Entry 8A9Y (electron microscopy, 3.50 A resolution); this record covers chains M and A of the 6 polymer chains in the assembly.

== Chain M ==
Protein: Glycoside hydrolase family 32
Organism: Bacteroides thetaiotaomicron VPI-5482
UniProtKB: Q8A6W6 (Q8A6W6_BACTN); residues -19 to 503 here correspond to UniProt positions 1-523 (UniProt number = residue number + 20)
Chain sequence (523 residues; row label = number of the first residue in the row; numbers below 1 keep their minus sign (Met-19 is residue -19)):
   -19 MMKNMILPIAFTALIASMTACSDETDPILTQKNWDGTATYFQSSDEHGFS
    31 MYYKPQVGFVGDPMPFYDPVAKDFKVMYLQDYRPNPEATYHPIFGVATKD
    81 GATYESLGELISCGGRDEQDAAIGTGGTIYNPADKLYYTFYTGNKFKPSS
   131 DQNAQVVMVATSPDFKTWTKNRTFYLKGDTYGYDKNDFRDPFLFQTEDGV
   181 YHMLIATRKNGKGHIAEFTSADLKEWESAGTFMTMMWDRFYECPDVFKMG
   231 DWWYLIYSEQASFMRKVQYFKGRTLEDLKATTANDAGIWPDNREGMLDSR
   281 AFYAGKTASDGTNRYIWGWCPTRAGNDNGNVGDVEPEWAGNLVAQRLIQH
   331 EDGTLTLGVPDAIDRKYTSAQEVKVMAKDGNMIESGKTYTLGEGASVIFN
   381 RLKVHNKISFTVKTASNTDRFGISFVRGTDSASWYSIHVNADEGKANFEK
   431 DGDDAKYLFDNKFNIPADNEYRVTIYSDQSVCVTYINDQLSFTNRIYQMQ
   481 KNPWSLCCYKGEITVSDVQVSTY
Unresolved in the structure: -19 to 6
Reported in the primary citation:
  - catalytic residues: Asp42 (citing earlier work)

== Chain A ==
Protein: SusC homolog
Organism: Bacteroides thetaiotaomicron (strain ATCC 29148 / DSM 2079 / JCM 5827 / CCUG 10774 / NCTC 10582 / VPI-5482 / E50)
UniProtKB: Q8A6W3 (Q8A6W3_BACTN); residues -24 to 1016 here correspond to UniProt positions 1-1041 (UniProt number = residue number + 25)
Chain sequence (1041 residues; numbered -24 to 1016; the number before each row is that of its first residue; numbers below 1 keep their minus sign (Met-24 is residue -24)):
   -24 MPGIMKNKKLLCSVCFLFAFMSALWGQNITVKGNVTSKTDGQPIIGASVV
    26 ETTATTNGTITDFDGNFTLSVPVNSTLKITYIGYKPVTVKAAAIVNVLLE
    76 EDTQMVDEVVVTGYTTQRKADLTGAVSVVKVDEIQKQGENNPVKALQGRV
   126 PGMNITADGNPSGSATVRIRGIGTLNNNDPLYIIDGVPTKAGMHELNGND
   176 IESIQVLKDAASASIYGSRAANGVIIITTKQGKKGQIKINFDASVSASMY
   226 QSKMNVLNTEQYGRAMWQAYVNDGENPNGNALGYAYNWGYNADGNPVLYG
   276 MTLSKYLDSKNTMPVADTDWFDEITRTGVIQQYNLSVSNGSEKGSSFFSL
   326 GYYKNLGVIKDTDFDRFSARMNSDYKLIDDILTIGQHFTLNRTSEVQAPG
   376 GIIETALDIPSAIPVYASDGSWGGPVGGWPDRRNPRAVLEYNKDNRYTYW
   426 RMFGDAYVNLTPFKGFNLRSTFGLDYANKQARYFTYPYQEGTQTNNGKSA
   476 VEAKQEHWTKWMWNAIATYQLEVGKHRGDVMIGMELNREDDSHFSGYKED
   526 FSILTPDYMWPDAGSGTAQAYGAGEGYSLVSFFGKMNYSYADRYLLSLTL
   576 RRDGSSRFGKNHRYATFPSVSLGWRITQENFMKELTWLDDLKLRASWGQT
   626 GNQEISNLARYTIYAPNYGTTDSFGGQSYGTAYDITGSNGGGVLPSGFKR
   676 NQIGNDNIKWETTTQTNVGIDFSLFKQSLYGSLEYYYKKATDILTEMAGV
   726 GVLGEGGSRWINSGAMKNQGFEFNLGYRNKTAFGLTYDLNGNISTYRNEI
   776 LELPETVAANGKFGGNGVKSVVGHTYGAQVGYIADGIFKSQDEVDNHATQ
   826 EGAAVGRIRYRDIDHNGVIDERDQNWIYDPTPSFSYGLNIYLEYKNFDLT
   876 MFWQGVQGVDIISDVKKKSDFWSASNVGFLNKGTRLLNAWSPTNPNSDIP
   926 ALTRSDTNNEQRVSTYFVENGSFLKLRNIQLGYTVPAVISKKMRMDRLRF
   976 YCSAQNLLTIKSKNFTGEDPENPNFSYPIPVNITFGLNIGF
Unresolved in the structure: -24 to 83, 643-672
Bound ions: Mg2+: Asp837, Asp839, Asn841, Val843, Asp848
Reported in the primary citation:
  - contacts within the chain: Tyr89-Tyr191 (pi stacking), Tyr89-Phe558 (pi stacking)

== Chain M / chain A interface ==
Pairs across the interface (29):
  Leu9(M) - Glu818(A)
  Leu9(M) - Arg834(A)
  Thr10(M) - Asn821(A)
  Gln11(M) - Asn821(A)  hydrogen bond
  Lys12(M) - Asp820(A)
  Lys12(M) - Asn821(A)
  Trp14(M) - Asp820(A)
  Trp14(M) - Asn821(A)  hydrogen bond
  Phe21(M) - Asp820(A)
  Ser24(M) - Gln816(A)
  Glu26(M) - Gln816(A)
  Glu26(M) - Val830(A)
  His27(M) - Asp248(A)
  Pro35(M) - Tyr265(A)
  Gln36(M) - Val246(A)
  Gln36(M) - Gly249(A)
  Gln36(M) - Tyr265(A)
  Gln36(M) - Gly269(A)
  Gln36(M) - Pro271(A)
  Val37(M) - Val246(A)
  Val37(M) - Gly249(A)
  Val37(M) - Glu250(A)
  Val37(M) - Trp263(A)  hydrophobic
  Val37(M) - Tyr265(A)  hydrogen bond (backbone-side chain)
  Gly38(M) - Gly249(A)
  Tyr62(M) - Asn251(A)
  Ser86(M) - Tyr265(A)
  Lys481(M) - Asp817(A)  salt bridge
  Lys481(M) - Asp820(A)  salt bridge
Interface residues without a listed pair, chain M (18 interface residues in all): Pro7, Gln60
Interface residues without a listed pair, chain A (20 interface residues in all): Asn247, Asn270, Asp810, His822

== Summary ==
Chain M and chain A form an interface of 18 and 20 residues respectively; the contacts include 3 hydrogen
bonds and 2 salt bridges. Polar contacts include Lys481(M)-Asp817(A), Lys481(M)-Asp820(A) and
Gln11(M)-Asn821(A). From the paper: the catalytic residue Asp42(M); contacts within the chain involving
Tyr89(A), Tyr191(A) and Phe558(A).
Chain M is Glycoside hydrolase family 32 (Bacteroides thetaiotaomicron VPI-5482) and chain A is SusC homolog
(Bacteroides thetaiotaomicron (strain ATCC 29148 / DSM 2079 / JCM 5827 / CCUG 10774 / NCTC 10582 / VPI-5482 /
E50)); the structure, Substrate-free levan utilisation machinery (utilisome), was determined by electron
microscopy (same publication as 8AA0, 8AA1, 8AA2 and 8AA3).
